2VGC - chains A and C of the 3 polymer chains in the assembly; structure by X-ray diffraction, 1.80 A resolution.

# Chain A
Protein: Gamma chymotrypsin
Source organism: Bos taurus
Notes: EC 3.4.21.1
Reference sequence: P00766 (CTRA_BOVIN); residues 1-13 here = UniProt positions 1-13
Sequence (13 residues; row label = number of the first residue in the row):
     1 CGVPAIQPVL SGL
Disordered / not traced: 11-13

# Chain C
Protein: Gamma chymotrypsin
Source organism: Bos taurus
Notes: EC 3.4.21.1
Reference sequence: P00766 (CTRA_BOVIN); numbering as in UniProt (aligned over 149-245)
Sequence (97 residues; numbered 149 to 245; the number before each row is that of its first residue):
   149 ANTPDRLQQA SLPLLSNTNC KKYWGTKIKD AMICAGASGV SSCMGDSGGP LVCKKNGAWT
   209 LVGIVSWGSS TCSTSTPGVY ARVTALVNWV QQTLAAN
Disordered / not traced: 149-150
UniProt features mapped onto this chain:
  - active site: Ser195 (Charge relay system)
Disulfide bonds: Cys168-Cys182, Cys191-Cys220
Covalently attached groups: D-para-chloro-1-acetamido boronic acid (V35) linked to Ser195
Ligand contacts: D-para-chloro-1-acetamido boronic acid (V35; d-1-(4-chlorophenyl)-2-(acetamido)ethane boronic acid): Ser189, Ser190, Cys191, Met192, Val213, Ser214, Trp215, Gly216, Ser217, Cys220, Gly226

# Chain A / chain C interface
Pairs across the interface - 6 pairs, chain A then chain C:
  Cys1(A) - Ala206(C)
  Gly2(A) - Ala206(C)
  Gly2(A) - Trp207(C)  hydrogen bond (backbone-backbone)
  Pro4(A) - Trp207(C)
  Val9(A) - Gln157(C)  hydrogen bond (backbone-side chain)
  Leu10(A) - Gln157(C)
Interface residues without a listed pair, chain A (7 interface residues in all): Val3, Pro8
Interface residues without a listed pair, chain C (5 interface residues in all): Ser159, Gly205

# Summary
7 residues of chain A face 5 of chain C across their interface; the contacts include 2 hydrogen bonds. Polar
contacts include Val9(A)-Gln157(C) and Gly2(A)-Trp207(C). Covalently linked D-para-chloro-1-acetamido boronic
acid: at Ser195(C). Curated annotation (UniProt) lists active-site residue Ser195(C) on chain C.
Here chain A is Gamma chymotrypsin and chain C is Gamma chymotrypsin, both from Bos taurus. Entry 2VGC
(Gamma-chymotrypsin D-para-chloro-1-acetamido boronic acid inhibitor complex) was determined by X-ray
diffraction, deposited together with 1VGC, 3VGC and 4VGC.
